6ENY - chains C and D of the 5 polymer chains in the assembly; structure by electron microscopy, 5.80 A resolution (low resolution: residue-level contacts below are approximate; hydrogen-bond / salt-bridge calls are withheld).

== Chain C ==
Protein: Tapasin
Organism: Homo sapiens
Reference sequence: O15533 (TPSN_HUMAN); residues 1-428 here correspond to UniProt positions 21-448 (UniProt number = residue number + 20)
Chain sequence (428 residues; each row starts with the number of its first residue):
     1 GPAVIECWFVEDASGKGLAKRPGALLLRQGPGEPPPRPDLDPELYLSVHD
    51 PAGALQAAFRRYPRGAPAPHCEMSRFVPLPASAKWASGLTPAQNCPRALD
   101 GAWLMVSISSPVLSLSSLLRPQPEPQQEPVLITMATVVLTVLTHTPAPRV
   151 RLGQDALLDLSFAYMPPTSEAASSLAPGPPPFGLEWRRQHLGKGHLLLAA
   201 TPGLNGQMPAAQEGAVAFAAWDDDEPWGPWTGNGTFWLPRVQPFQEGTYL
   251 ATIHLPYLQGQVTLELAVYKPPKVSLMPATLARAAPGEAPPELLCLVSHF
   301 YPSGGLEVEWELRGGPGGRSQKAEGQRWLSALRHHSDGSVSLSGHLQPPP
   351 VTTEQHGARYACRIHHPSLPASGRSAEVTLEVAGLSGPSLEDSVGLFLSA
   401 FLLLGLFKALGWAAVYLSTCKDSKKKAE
Not modelled in the structure: 14-16, 27-33, 170-176, 382-428

== Chain D ==
Protein: Protein disulfide-isomerase A3
Organism: Homo sapiens
Notes: EC 5.3.4.1
Reference sequence: P30101 (PDIA3_HUMAN); numbering as in UniProt (aligned over 25-505)
Chain sequence (481 residues; row label = number of the first residue in the row):
    25 SDVLELTDDNFESRISDTGSAGLMLVEFFAPWCGHCKRLAPEYEAAATRL
    75 KGIVPLAKVDCTANTNTCNKYGVSGYPTLKIFRDGEEAGAYDGPRTADGI
   125 VSHLKKQAGPASVPLRTEEEFKKFISDKDASIVGFFDDSFSEAHSEFLKA
   175 ASNLRDNYRFAHTNVESLVNEYDDNGEGIILFRPSHLTNKFEDKTVAYTE
   225 QKMTSGKIKKFIQENIFGICPHMTEDNKDLIQGKDLLIAYYDVDYEKNAK
   275 GSNYWRNRVMMVAKKFLDAGHKLNFAVASRKTFSHELSDFGLESTAGEIP
   325 VVAIRTAKGEKFVMQEEFSRDGKALERFLQDYFDGNLKRYLKSEPIPESN
   375 DGPVKVVVAENFDEIVNNENKDVLIEFYAPWCGHCKNLEPKYKELGEKLS
   425 KDPNIVIAKMDATANDVPSPYEVRGFPTIYFSPANKKLNPKKYEGGRELS
   475 DFISYLQREATNPPVIQEEKPKKKKKAQEDL
Not modelled in the structure: 42-45, 141, 491-505

== Chain C / chain D interface ==
Residue-residue contacts (17; chain C residue first):
  Gln-93(C) with Tyr-100(D); Pro-101(D)
  Asn-94(C) with Gly-99(D); Tyr-100(D)
  Cys-95(C) with Ser-98(D); Gly-99(D); Tyr-100(D)
  Pro-96(C) with Ser-98(D)
  Arg-97(C) with Val-97(D); Ser-98(D)
  Gly-203(C) with Arg-448(D)
  Ala-211(C) with Pro-404(D)
  Val-216(C) with Gly-407(D); Lys-410(D)
  Ala-217(C) with Cys-406(D); Gly-407(D); His-408(D)
Also at the interface, not in a pair above, chain C (15 interface residues in all): Pro-78, Ala-199, Ala-200, Leu-204, Pro-209, Phe-218
Also at the interface, not in a pair above, chain D (13 interface residues in all): Trp-56, Trp-405

== Overview ==
15 residues of chain C and 13 residues of chain D are in contact.
Chain C is Tapasin and chain D is Protein disulfide-isomerase A3, both from Homo sapiens; the structure,
Structure of the human PLC editing module, was determined by electron microscopy.
